6XYB - chains C and D of the 4 polymer chains in the assembly; structure by X-ray diffraction, 1.47 A resolution.

[Chain C (and D)]
Protein: Uncharacterized protein
Organism: Trypanosoma cruzi (strain CL Brener)
Notes: chain D of this document is another copy of the same molecule, construct and numbering; everything in this record applies to it too
UniProt: Q4D6Q6 (Q4D6Q6_TRYCC); residues 1-116 here = UniProt positions 1-116
Sequence (119 residues; numbered -2 to 116; the number before each row is that of its first residue; numbers below 1 keep their minus sign (Gly-2 is residue -2)):
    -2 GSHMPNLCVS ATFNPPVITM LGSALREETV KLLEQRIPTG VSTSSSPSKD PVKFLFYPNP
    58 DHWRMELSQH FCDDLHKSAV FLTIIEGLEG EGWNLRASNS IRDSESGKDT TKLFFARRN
Disordered / not traced: 37-46, 116 (chain D: -2 to -1, 39-48, 115-116)
Modified residues: Cys69 (S-hydroxycysteine; CSO)
Construct notes: expression tag (-2 to 0)
Bound ions: K+: Arg93 (shared with 1 residue of chain A; 1 residue of chain B; Arg93(D) of chain D); Mg2+ site 1: Ser95 (shared with 1 residue of chain A; 1 residue of chain B; Ser95(D) of chain D); Mg2+ site 2: Ser97 (shared with 1 residue of chain A; 1 residue of chain B; Ser97(D) of chain D)

[Chain C / chain D interface]
Residue-residue contacts (48; chain C residue first):
  Ser-1(C) with Glu83(D); Gly87(D), hydrogen bond (backbone-backbone)
  His0(C) with Glu86(D)
  Met1(C) with Glu86(D)
  Pro2(C) with Glu83(D)
  Asn3(C) with Leu79(D); Ile82(D); Glu83(D), hydrogen bond (backbone-side chain); Glu86(D), hydrogen bond
  Leu4(C) with Leu79(D)
  Ser7(C) with Asp71(D); Ser75(D)
  Leu18(C) with Leu72(D), hydrophobic; Ser75(D); Ala76(D); Leu79(D)
  Gly19(C) with Leu79(D)
  Asn56(C) with His73(D)
  Pro57(C) with Leu72(D); His73(D); Ala76(D), hydrophobic
  His59(C) with Leu72(D)
  Arg93(C) with Asn91(D); Leu92(D), hydrogen bond (side chain-backbone); Arg93(D)
  Ala94(C) with Leu92(D), hydrophobic; Ser95(D)
  Ser95(C) with Ser95(D), hydrogen bond (backbone-side chain)
  Asn96(C) with Ser95(D), hydrogen bond; Asn96(D); Ser97(D), hydrogen bond; Thr108(D)
  Ser97(C) with Ser97(D), hydrogen bond (backbone-side chain)
  Ile98(C) with Ser97(D); Ile98(D); Arg99(D); Asp106(D)
  Arg99(C) with Arg99(D)
  Asp100(C) with Arg99(D), salt bridge
  Ser101(C) with Ser101(D)
  Glu102(C) with Arg99(D), salt bridge
  Thr107(C) with Asp71(D)
  Lys109(C) with Asp71(D), salt bridge; Ser75(D), hydrogen bond; Phe78(D)
  Phe111(C) with Phe78(D), hydrophobic; Ile82(D), hydrophobic; Leu92(D), hydrophobic
Interface residues without a listed pair, chain C (29 interface residues in all): Gly-2, Cys5, Thr9, Ser20
Interface residues without a listed pair, chain D (25 interface residues in all): Gly37, Ala94, Leu110

[In short]
Chain C and chain D form an interface of 29 and 25 residues respectively, with 9 hydrogen bonds and 3 salt
bridges. Polar contacts include Asp100(C)-Arg99(D), Glu102(C)-Arg99(D) and Lys109(C)-Asp71(D).
Chain C and chain D are both Uncharacterized protein (Trypanosoma cruzi (strain CL Brener)); the structure,
Crystal structure of Q4D6Q6, a conserved kinetoplastid-specific protein from Trypanosoma cruzi, was determined
by X-ray diffraction together with 6XYD from the same study.
